PDB entry 6G84 | X-ray diffraction, 2.47 A resolution | chains A and B of the 4 polymer chains in the assembly

== Chain A (and B) ==
Molecule: Tyrosine-protein phosphatase CDC14
From: Saccharomyces cerevisiae (strain ATCC 204508 / S288c)
Notes: EC 3.1.3.48; chain B of this document is another copy of the same molecule, construct and numbering; everything in this record applies to it too
UniProtKB: Q00684 (CDC14_YEAST); numbering as in UniProt (aligned over 1-374)
Amino-acid sequence (374 residues; row label = number of the first residue in the row):
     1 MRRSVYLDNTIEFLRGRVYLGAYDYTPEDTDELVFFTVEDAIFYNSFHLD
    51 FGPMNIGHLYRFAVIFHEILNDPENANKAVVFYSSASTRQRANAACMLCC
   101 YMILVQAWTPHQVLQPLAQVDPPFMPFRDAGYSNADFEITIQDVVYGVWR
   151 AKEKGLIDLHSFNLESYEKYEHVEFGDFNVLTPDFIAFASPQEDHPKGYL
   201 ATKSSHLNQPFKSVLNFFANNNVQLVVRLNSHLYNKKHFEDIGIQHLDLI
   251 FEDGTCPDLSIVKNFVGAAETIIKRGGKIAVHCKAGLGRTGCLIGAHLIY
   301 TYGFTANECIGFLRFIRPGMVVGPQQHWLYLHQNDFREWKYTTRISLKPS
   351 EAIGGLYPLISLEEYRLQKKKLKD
Unresolved in the structure: 1-4, 195-205, 372-374 (chain B: 1-3, 372-374)
Ion coordination: Ca2+ near N9 (its only coordinating residue here)
UniProt features mapped onto this chain:
  - active site: C283 (Phosphocysteine intermediate)
  - mutagenesis: D253 (D253A: Inactivates catalytic activity and leads to substrate retention), A280 (A280V: Leads to temperature sensitivity), C283 (C283S: Inactivates catalytic activity and leads to substrate retention)
Reported in the primary citation:
  - mutagenesis - Q106L, W108R: unchanged catalytic activity on p-NPP
  - mutagenesis - W108A: decreased binding to Net11-600
  - mutagenesis - P116L: decreased binding to Net1
  - mutagenesis - V120G/D121E/P122T/P123S: abolished growth
  - mutagenesis - V120G/D121E/P122T/P123S: decreased catalytic activity
  - post-translational modification sites: T109 (citing earlier work)

== Chain A / chain B interface ==
Residue-residue contacts (63):
  F51(A) - Q119(B)
  T88(A) - D121(B)  hydrogen bond
  T88(A) - P123(B)
  R89(A) - D121(B)  salt bridge
  H111(A) - D136(B)
  H111(A) - H327(B)
  L114(A) - D136(B)
  Q115(A) - N134(B)  hydrogen bond
  Q115(A) - A135(B)
  A118(A) - A135(B)
  A118(A) - E138(B)
  Q119(A) - F51(B)
  Q119(A) - M125(B)
  Q119(A) - P126(B)  hydrogen bond (side chain-backbone)
  Q119(A) - R128(B)
  Q119(A) - E138(B)  hydrogen bond (backbone-side chain)
  V120(A) - M125(B)
  D121(A) - T88(B)  hydrogen bond
  D121(A) - M125(B)
  P123(A) - P123(B)
  P123(A) - F124(B)
  P123(A) - M125(B)  hydrophobic
  F124(A) - P123(B)
  M125(A) - Q119(B)
  M125(A) - V120(B)
  M125(A) - D121(B)
  M125(A) - P123(B)  hydrophobic
  P126(A) - Q119(B)  hydrogen bond (backbone-side chain)
  R128(A) - Q119(B)
  N134(A) - Q115(B)
  A135(A) - Q115(B)
  A135(A) - A118(B)
  D136(A) - H111(B)
  D136(A) - L114(B)
  F137(A) - Q142(B)
  E138(A) - A118(B)
  E138(A) - Q119(B)  hydrogen bond
  E138(A) - Q142(B)  hydrogen bond (backbone-side chain)
  T140(A) - T140(B)
  Q142(A) - F137(B)
  Q142(A) - E138(B)  hydrogen bond (side chain-backbone)
  Y146(A) - H327(B)  hydrogen bond
  Y146(A) - Y330(B)  hydrophobic
  Y146(A) - L331(B)  hydrophobic
  G303(A) - N334(B)  hydrogen bond (backbone-side chain)
  T305(A) - Y330(B)
  E308(A) - Y330(B)  hydrogen bond
  H327(A) - H111(B)
  H327(A) - Y146(B)  hydrogen bond
  Y330(A) - Y146(B)  hydrophobic
  Y330(A) - T305(B)
  Y330(A) - E308(B)  hydrogen bond
  L331(A) - Y146(B)  hydrophobic
  Q333(A) - T305(B)
  N334(A) - G303(B)  hydrogen bond (side chain-backbone)
  N334(A) - R337(B)  hydrogen bond
  R337(A) - N334(B)  hydrogen bond
  R337(A) - R337(B)
  E338(A) - Y341(B)  hydrogen bond
  Y341(A) - E338(B)  hydrogen bond
  Y341(A) - Y341(B)  hydrophobic
  Y341(A) - T342(B)
  T342(A) - Y341(B)
Other interface residues (no listed pair), chain A (39 interface residues in all): L117, F127, W149, R150
Other interface residues (no listed pair), chain B (40 interface residues in all): R89, L117, F127, W149, R150, N307, Q333

== Summary ==
The interface between chain A and chain B involves 39 residues on one side and 40 on the other; the contacts
include 19 hydrogen bonds and 1 salt bridge. Polar contacts include R89(A)-D121(B), T88(A)-D121(B) and
Q115(A)-N134(B). From the paper: W108A of chain A reduces binding to Net11-600; a modification site at
T109(A); 5 substitutions were tested in all.
Both chains are Tyrosine-protein phosphatase CDC14 (Saccharomyces cerevisiae (strain ATCC 204508 / S288c)).
Entry 6G84 (Structure of Cdc14 bound to CBK1 PxL motif) was determined by X-ray diffraction (same publication
as 6G85 and 6G86).
